PDB entry 6MSI | X-ray diffraction, 1.65 A resolution | chain A

# Chain A
Protein: Type III antifreeze protein isoform hplc 12
Source organism: Macrozoarces americanus
UniProtKB: P19614 (ANPC_MACAM); residues 2-63 here = UniProt positions 2-63
Amino-acid sequence (66 residues; numbered 0 to 65; the number before each row is that of its first residue; numbering starts at 0):
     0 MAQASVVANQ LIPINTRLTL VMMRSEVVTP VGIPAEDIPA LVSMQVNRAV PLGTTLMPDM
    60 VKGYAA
Sequence notes: engineered mutation R16 (Ala in P19614); conflict A39 (Arg in P19614)
Swiss-Prot annotation at these positions:
  - site (Important for ice-binding): Q9, N14, T18, Q44

# In short
Chain A is Type III antifreeze protein isoform hplc 12 (Macrozoarces americanus); the structure, Type III
antifreeze protein isoform hplc 12, was determined by X-ray diffraction together with 2MSI, 3MSI, 4MSI, 5MSI
and 7MSI from the same study.
